PDB entry 7V4H | electron microscopy, 2.90 A resolution | chains C and F of the 10 polymer chains in the assembly

[Chain C (and F)]
Protein: Glutamine synthetase
From: Glycine max
Notes: EC 6.3.1.2; chain F of this document is another copy of the same molecule, construct and numbering; everything in this record applies to it too
UniProtKB: A0A0R0EVM7 (A0A0R0EVM7_SOYBN); residues 1-356 here = UniProt positions 1-356
Chain sequence (356 residues; numbered 1 to 356; the number before each row is that of its first residue):
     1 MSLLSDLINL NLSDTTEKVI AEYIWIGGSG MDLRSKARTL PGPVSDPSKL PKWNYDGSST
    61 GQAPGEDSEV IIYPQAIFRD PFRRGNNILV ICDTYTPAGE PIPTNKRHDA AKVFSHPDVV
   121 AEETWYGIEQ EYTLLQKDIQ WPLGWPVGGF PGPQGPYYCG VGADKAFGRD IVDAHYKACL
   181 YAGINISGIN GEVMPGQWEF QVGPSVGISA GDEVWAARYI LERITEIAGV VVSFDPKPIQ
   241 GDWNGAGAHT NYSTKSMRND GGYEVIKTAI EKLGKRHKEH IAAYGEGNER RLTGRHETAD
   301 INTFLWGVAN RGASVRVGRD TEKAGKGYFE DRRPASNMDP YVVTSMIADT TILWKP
Unresolved in the structure: 1-3, 356

[How chain C and chain F interact]
Residue-residue contacts - 9 pairs, chain C then chain F:
  Pro-146(C) with Pro-146(F), hydrophobic; Gly-148(F); Gly-149(F)
  Gly-149(C) with Pro-146(F); Phe-150(F)
  Phe-150(C) with Gly-149(F); Phe-150(F), hydrogen bond (backbone-backbone); Gly-152(F)
  Gly-152(C) with Phe-150(F)
Other interface residues (no listed pair), chain C (5 interface residues in all): Pro-151
Other interface residues (no listed pair), chain F (6 interface residues in all): Pro-151

[Summary]
Chain C and chain F form an interface of 5 and 6 residues respectively, with 1 hydrogen bond. Its one hydrogen
bond, Phe-150(C)/Phe-150(F), is backbone to backbone.
Both chains are Glutamine synthetase (Glycine max). Entry 7V4H (Cryo-EM Structure of Glycine max glutamine
synthetase GmGS Beta2) was determined by electron microscopy, deposited together with 7V4I, 7V4J, 7V4K and
7V4L.
